7TKR - chains T and W of the 27 polymer chains in the assembly; structure by electron microscopy, 6.50 A resolution (low resolution: residue-level contacts below are approximate; hydrogen-bond / salt-bridge calls are withheld).

[Chain T]
Molecule: ATP synthase subunit a
From: Saccharomyces cerevisiae
Reference sequence: P00854 (ATP6_YEAST); residues 1-249 here correspond to UniProt positions 11-259 (UniProt number = residue number + 10)
Amino-acid sequence (249 residues; row label = number of the first residue in the row):
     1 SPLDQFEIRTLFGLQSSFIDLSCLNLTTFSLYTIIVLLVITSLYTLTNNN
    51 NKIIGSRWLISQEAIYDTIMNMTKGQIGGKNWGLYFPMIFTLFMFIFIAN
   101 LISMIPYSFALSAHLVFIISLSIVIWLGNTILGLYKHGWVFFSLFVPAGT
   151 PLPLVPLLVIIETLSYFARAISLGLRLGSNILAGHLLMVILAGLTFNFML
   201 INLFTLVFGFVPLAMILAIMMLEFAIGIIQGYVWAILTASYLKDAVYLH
Disordered / not traced: 1-25

[Chain W]
Molecule: ATP synthase subunit f
From: Saccharomyces cerevisiae
Reference sequence: Q06405 (ATPK_YEAST); residues 1-95 here correspond to UniProt positions 7-101 (UniProt number = residue number + 6)
Amino-acid sequence (95 residues; numbered 1 to 95; the number before each row is that of its first residue):
     1 VSTLIPPKVVSSKNIGSAPNAKRIANVVHFYKSLPQGPAPAIKANTRLAR
    51 YKAKYFDGDNASGKPLWHFALGIIAFGYSMEYYFHLRHHKGAEEH
Disordered / not traced: 86-95

[Interface between chain T and chain W]
Residue-residue contacts (7; chain T residue first):
  Leu46(T) with Phe56(W)
  Thr47(T) with Phe56(W)
  Asn50(T) with Ala41(W)
  Ser56(T) with Gly58(W)
  Arg57(T) with Gly58(W)
  Tyr107(T) with Ile73(W); Gly77(W)
Other interface residues (no listed pair), chain T (7 interface residues in all): Asn48
Other interface residues (no listed pair), chain W (6 interface residues in all): Lys52

[Overview]
7 residues of chain T and 6 residues of chain W are in contact.
Chain T is ATP synthase subunit a and chain W is ATP synthase subunit f, both from Saccharomyces cerevisiae;
the structure, Yeast ATP synthase State 3catalytic(d) with 10 mM ATP backbone model, was determined by
electron microscopy, deposited together with 7TJS, 7TJT, 7TJU, 7TJV, 7TJW, 7TJX and 30 further entries.
